7UO7 - chains A and B of the 6 polymer chains in the assembly; structure by electron microscopy, 3.09 A resolution.

== Chain A ==
Protein: RNA-directed RNA polymerase
Organism: Severe acute respiratory syndrome coronavirus 2
Notes: EC 2.7.7.48
Reference sequence: P0DTD1 (R1AB_SARS2); residues 1-932 here correspond to UniProt positions 4393-5324 (UniProt number = residue number + 4392)
Chain sequence (932 residues; numbered 1 to 932; the number before each row is that of its first residue):
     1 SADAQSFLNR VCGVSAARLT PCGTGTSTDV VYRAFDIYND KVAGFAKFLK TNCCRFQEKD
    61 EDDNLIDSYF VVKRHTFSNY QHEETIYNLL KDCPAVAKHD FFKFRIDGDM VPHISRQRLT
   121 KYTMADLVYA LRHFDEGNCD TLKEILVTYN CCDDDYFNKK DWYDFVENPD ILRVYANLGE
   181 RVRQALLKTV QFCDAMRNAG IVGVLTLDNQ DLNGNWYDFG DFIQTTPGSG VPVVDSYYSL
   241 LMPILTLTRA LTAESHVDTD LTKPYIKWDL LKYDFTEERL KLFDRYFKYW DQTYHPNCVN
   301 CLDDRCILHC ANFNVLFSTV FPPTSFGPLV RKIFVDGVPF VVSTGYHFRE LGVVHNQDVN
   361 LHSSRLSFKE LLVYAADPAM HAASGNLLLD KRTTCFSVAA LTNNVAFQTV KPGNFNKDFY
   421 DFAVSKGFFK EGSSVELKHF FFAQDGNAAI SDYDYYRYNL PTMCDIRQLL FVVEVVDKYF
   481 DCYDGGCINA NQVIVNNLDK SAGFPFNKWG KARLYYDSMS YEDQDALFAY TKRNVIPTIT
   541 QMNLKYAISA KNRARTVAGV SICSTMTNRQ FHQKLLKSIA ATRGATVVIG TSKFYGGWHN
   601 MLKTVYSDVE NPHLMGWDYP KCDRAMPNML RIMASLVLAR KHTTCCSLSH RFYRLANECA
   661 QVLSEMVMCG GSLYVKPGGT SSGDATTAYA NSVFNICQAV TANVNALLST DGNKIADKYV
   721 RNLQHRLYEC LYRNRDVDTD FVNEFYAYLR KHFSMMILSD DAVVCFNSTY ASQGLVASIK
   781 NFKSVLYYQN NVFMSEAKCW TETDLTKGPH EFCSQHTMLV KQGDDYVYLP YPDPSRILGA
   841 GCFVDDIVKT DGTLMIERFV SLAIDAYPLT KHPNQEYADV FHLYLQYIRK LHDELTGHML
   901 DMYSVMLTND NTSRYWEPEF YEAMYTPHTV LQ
Disordered / not traced: 1-3, 930-932
Bound ions: Zn2+ site 1: His295, Cys301, Cys306, Cys310; Zn2+ site 2: Cys487, His642, Cys645, Cys646; Mg2+: Asp618, Tyr619, Asp760 (together with ATP)
Small-molecule neighbours: ATP (adenosine-5'-triphosphate): Lys545, Lys551, Arg555, Val557, Asp618, Tyr619, Pro620, Lys621, Cys622, Asp623, Ser682, Thr687, Asn691, Asp760, Lys798
Curated features (UniProtKB/Swiss-Prot):
  - region: Lys545 to Arg555 (Interaction with RMP Remdesivir), Thr582 to Pro620 (RdRp Palm N-ter)
  - active site: Ser759, Asp760, Asp761
  - binding site (Mn(2+)): Asn209, Asp218
  - binding site (Zn(2+)): His295, Cys301, Cys306, Cys310, Cys487, His642, Cys645, Cys646
  - site: Gln932 (Cleavage)
Reported in the primary citation:
  - binding site for ATP: Arg555
  - specificity-determining residues: Ser759
  - mutagenesis - S759A: decreased catalytic activity on RDV-TP
  - mutagenesis - T687A, N691A: decreased catalytic activity on ATP or RDV-TP

== Chain B ==
Protein: Non-structural protein 8
Organism: Severe acute respiratory syndrome coronavirus 2
Reference sequence: P0DTD1 (R1AB_SARS2); residues 1-198 here correspond to UniProt positions 3943-4140 (UniProt number = residue number + 3942)
Chain sequence (198 residues; each row starts with the number of its first residue):
     1 AIASEFSSLP SYAAFATAQE AYEQAVANGD SEVVLKKLKK SLNVAKSEFD RDAAMQRKLE
    61 KMADQAMTQM YKQARSEDKR AKVTSAMQTM LFTMLRKLDN DALNNIINNA RDGCVPLNII
   121 PLTTAAKLMV VIPDYNTYKN TCDGTTFTYA SALWEIQQVV DADSKIVQLS EISMDNSPNL
   181 AWPLIVTALR ANSAVKLQ
Disordered / not traced: 1-5, 192-198
Curated features (UniProtKB/Swiss-Prot):
  - site: Gln198 (Cleavage)

== Interface between chain A and chain B ==
Residue-residue contacts (90; chain A residue first):
  Asp269(A) - Arg111(B)  salt bridge
  Leu270(A) - Pro116(B)
  Leu270(A) - Ile119(B)
  Leu270(A) - Thr123(B)
  Leu271(A) - Ile106(B)  hydrophobic
  Leu271(A) - Asn109(B)
  Leu271(A) - Ala110(B)
  Leu271(A) - Val115(B)  hydrophobic
  Leu271(A) - Ile119(B)  hydrophobic
  Tyr273(A) - Asp112(B)  hydrogen bond
  Tyr273(A) - Cys114(B)
  Pro323(A) - Asn118(B)  hydrogen bond (backbone-side chain)
  Thr324(A) - Pro116(B)
  Thr324(A) - Asn118(B)
  Thr324(A) - Ile119(B)
  Ser325(A) - Pro116(B)
  Phe326(A) - Asn118(B)
  Pro328(A) - Pro116(B)
  Pro328(A) - Leu117(B)  hydrogen bond (backbone-backbone)
  Leu329(A) - Cys114(B)  hydrophobic
  Leu329(A) - Val115(B)
  Leu329(A) - Pro116(B)  hydrophobic
  Val330(A) - Gly113(B)
  Val330(A) - Cys114(B)
  Val330(A) - Val115(B)  hydrogen bond (backbone-backbone)
  Val330(A) - Leu117(B)  hydrophobic
  Arg331(A) - Asp112(B)  hydrogen bond (side chain-backbone)
  Arg331(A) - Gly113(B)
  Arg331(A) - Cys114(B)
  Lys332(A) - Asn104(B)
  Pro339(A) - Leu95(B)
  Phe340(A) - Leu91(B)  hydrophobic
  Phe340(A) - Leu95(B)  hydrophobic
  Thr344(A) - Cys114(B)
  Phe368(A) - Thr84(B)
  Leu371(A) - Thr84(B)
  Leu371(A) - Met87(B)  hydrophobic
  Leu371(A) - Gln88(B)
  Leu372(A) - Met87(B)
  Pro378(A) - Leu117(B)
  Ala379(A) - Leu117(B)
  Met380(A) - Met94(B)
  Met380(A) - Leu95(B)  hydrophobic
  Met380(A) - Leu98(B)  hydrophobic
  His381(A) - Met90(B)
  His381(A) - Met94(B)
  Ala382(A) - Leu117(B)  hydrophobic
  Ala382(A) - Pro121(B)
  Ala383(A) - Ile120(B)  hydrophobic
  Ser384(A) - Met94(B)  hydrogen bond (side chain-backbone)
  Ser384(A) - Leu98(B)
  Gly385(A) - Ala125(B)
  Asn386(A) - Lys127(B)
  Asn386(A) - Met129(B)
  Leu387(A) - Pro121(B)
  Leu387(A) - Leu122(B)  hydrophobic
  Leu387(A) - Ala125(B)
  Leu387(A) - Lys127(B)  hydrogen bond (backbone-backbone)
  Leu387(A) - Leu128(B)
  Leu387(A) - Met129(B)  hydrogen bond (backbone-backbone)
  Leu387(A) - Tyr149(B)  hydrophobic
  Leu387(A) - Trp154(B)  hydrophobic
  Leu388(A) - Met129(B)
  Leu388(A) - Tyr149(B)
  Leu389(A) - Met129(B)  hydrogen bond (backbone-backbone)
  Leu389(A) - Val130(B)
  Leu389(A) - Val131(B)
  Leu389(A) - Tyr149(B)  hydrophobic
  Lys391(A) - Val131(B)  hydrogen bond (backbone-backbone)
  Lys391(A) - Thr137(B)
  Lys391(A) - Thr141(B)
  Arg392(A) - Val131(B)
  Phe396(A) - Asn118(B)
  Val398(A) - Pro121(B)
  Thr402(A) - Met129(B)
  Asn403(A) - Met129(B)
  Val405(A) - Val131(B)  hydrophobic
  Val405(A) - Ile185(B)  hydrophobic
  Phe407(A) - Pro183(B)  hydrophobic
  Phe407(A) - Ile185(B)  hydrophobic
  Trp509(A) - Ala86(B)
  Trp509(A) - Met87(B)  hydrophobic
  Trp509(A) - Met90(B)  hydrophobic
  Leu514(A) - Lys79(B)
  Leu514(A) - Val83(B)  hydrophobic
  Tyr515(A) - Val83(B)  hydrophobic
  Asp517(A) - Ser76(B)  hydrogen bond (backbone-side chain)
  Ser518(A) - Ser76(B)
  Ser518(A) - Arg80(B)
  Met666(A) - Leu117(B)  hydrophobic
Other interface residues (no listed pair), chain A (57 interface residues in all): Lys272, Gly327, Val341, Tyr374, Asp390, Ala399, Ala400, Asn447, Pro505, Phe506, Asp523, Val675
Other interface residues (no listed pair), chain B (50 interface residues in all): Lys82, Phe92, Lys97, Leu103, Ile107, Pro133, Ala162, Thr187

== Summary ==
57 residues of chain A and 50 residues of chain B are in contact; the contacts include 11 hydrogen bonds and 1
salt bridge. Among the polar pairs are Asp269(A)-Arg111(B), Tyr273(A)-Asp112(B) and Pro323(A)-Asn118(B). The
paper reports a binding site for ATP at Arg555(A); T687A and N691A of chain A reduce catalytic activity on ATP
or RDV-TP.
Here chain A is RNA-directed RNA polymerase and chain B is Non-structural protein 8, both from Severe acute
respiratory syndrome coronavirus 2. Entry 7UO7 (SARS-CoV-2 replication-transcription complex bound to ATP, in
a pre-catalytic state) was determined by electron microscopy, deposited together with 7UO4, 7UO9 and 7UOE.
